PDB entry 5B6B | X-ray diffraction, 3.54 A resolution | chains A and J of the 4 polymer chains in the assembly

== Chain A ==
Molecule: MOB kinase activator 1B
From: Mus musculus
UniProtKB: Q8BPB0 (MOB1B_MOUSE); numbering as in UniProt (aligned over 1-216)
Chain sequence (218 residues; row label = number of the first residue in the row; numbers below 1 keep their minus sign (Gly-1 is residue -1)):
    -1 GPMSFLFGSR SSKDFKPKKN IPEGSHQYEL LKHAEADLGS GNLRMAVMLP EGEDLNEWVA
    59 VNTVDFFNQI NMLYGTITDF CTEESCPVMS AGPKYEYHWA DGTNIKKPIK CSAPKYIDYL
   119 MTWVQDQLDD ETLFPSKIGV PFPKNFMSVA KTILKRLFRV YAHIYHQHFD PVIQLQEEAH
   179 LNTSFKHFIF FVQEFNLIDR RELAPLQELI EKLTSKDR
Not modelled in the structure: -1 to 22, 34-39, 102-104, 214-216
Differences from the reference sequence: expression tag (-1 to 0); engineered mutation Asp12 (Thr in Q8BPB0), Asp35 (Thr in Q8BPB0)
UniProt features mapped onto this chain:
  - binding site (Zn(2+)): Cys79, Cys84, His161, His166
  - modified residue: Ser2 (N-acetylserine)
Metal / ion sites: Zn2+: Cys79, Cys84, His161, His166
What the authors report for this chain:
  - mutagenesis - T12D/T35D, T12D: increased binding to Serine/threonine-protein kinase LATS1 (chain J)

== Chain J ==
Molecule: Serine/threonine-protein kinase LATS1
From: Mus musculus
Notes: EC 2.7.11.1
UniProtKB: Q8BYR2 (LATS1_MOUSE); residue numbers follow UniProt; this construct covers 621-703
Chain sequence (85 residues; numbered 619 to 703; the number before each row is that of its first residue):
   619 GPKDEERRES RIQSYSPQAF KFFMEQHVEN VLKSHQQRLH RKKQLENEMM RVGLSQDAQD
   679 QMRKMLCQKE SNYIRLKRAK MDKSM
Not modelled in the structure: 619-629, 701-703
Differences from the reference sequence: expression tag (619-620)
UniProt features mapped onto this chain:
  - modified residue: Ser673 (Phosphoserine)

== How chain A and chain J interact ==
Pairs across the interface (63):
  His31(A) - Glu643(J)  salt bridge
  His31(A) - Glu647(J)
  Ala32(A) - Glu647(J)  hydrogen bond (backbone-side chain)
  Ala32(A) - Leu650(J)  hydrophobic
  Asn40(A) - Leu650(J)
  Leu41(A) - Leu650(J)  hydrophobic
  Met43(A) - His653(J)
  Ala44(A) - Val649(J)  hydrophobic
  Pro48(A) - Arg656(J)
  Glu49(A) - Lys660(J)
  Glu49(A) - Cys685(J)
  Gly50(A) - Cys685(J)
  Glu51(A) - Arg656(J)  salt bridge
  Glu51(A) - Ser689(J)  hydrogen bond
  Glu51(A) - Ile692(J)
  Glu55(A) - Ser689(J)
  Glu55(A) - Ile692(J)
  Glu55(A) - Arg693(J)  salt bridge
  Glu55(A) - Arg696(J)  salt bridge
  Ala58(A) - Arg696(J)
  Val59(A) - Ile692(J)
  Val59(A) - Lys695(J)
  Val59(A) - Arg696(J)
  Val62(A) - Arg696(J)
  Asp63(A) - Lys695(J)  salt bridge
  Gln67(A) - Phe638(J)
  Gln67(A) - Met642(J)
  Gln67(A) - His645(J)  hydrogen bond
  Met70(A) - Tyr633(J)  hydrophobic
  Met70(A) - Phe638(J)  hydrophobic
  Met70(A) - Phe641(J)  hydrophobic
  Leu71(A) - Phe638(J)  hydrophobic
  Tyr72(A) - Ile630(J)  hydrophobic
  Gly73(A) - Ser632(J)
  Gly73(A) - Tyr633(J)  hydrogen bond (backbone-backbone)
  Thr74(A) - Tyr633(J)
  Thr74(A) - Ser634(J)
  Thr74(A) - Pro635(J)
  Thr74(A) - Phe638(J)
  Thr76(A) - Ile630(J)
  Thr76(A) - Ser632(J)
  Pro112(A) - Ile630(J)
  Asp116(A) - Ile630(J)
  Phe132(A) - Arg696(J)
  Pro133(A) - Arg693(J)
  Pro133(A) - Arg696(J)  hydrogen bond (backbone-side chain)
  Lys135(A) - Arg693(J)  hydrogen bond (backbone-side chain)
  Ile136(A) - Gln686(J)
  Ile136(A) - Asn690(J)
  Ile136(A) - Arg693(J)  hydrogen bond (backbone-side chain)
  Val138(A) - Arg693(J)  hydrogen bond (backbone-side chain)
  Phe140(A) - Arg693(J)
  Leu173(A) - Pro635(J)  hydrophobic
  Leu173(A) - Lys639(J)  hydrogen bond (backbone-side chain)
  Gln174(A) - Lys639(J)
  Glu175(A) - Pro635(J)
  Glu175(A) - Phe638(J)
  His178(A) - Phe638(J)
  His178(A) - Lys639(J)
  His178(A) - Met642(J)
  His178(A) - Glu643(J)  salt bridge
  Thr181(A) - Val646(J)
  Ser182(A) - Met642(J)
Other interface residues (no listed pair), chain A (44 interface residues in all): Leu29, Glu33, Trp56, Asn66, Asn69, Ile115, Ser134, His185
Other interface residues (no listed pair), chain J (31 interface residues in all): Gln654, Glu688, Leu694, Ala697, Lys698

== In short ==
Chain A and chain J form an interface of 44 and 31 residues respectively; the contacts include 9 hydrogen
bonds and 6 salt bridges. Polar pairs include His31(A)-Glu643(J), Glu51(A)-Arg656(J) and Glu55(A)-Arg693(J).
From UniProt: 4 Zn2+-binding residues on chain A. From the paper: T12D/T35D and T12D of chain A increase
binding to Serine/threonine-protein kinase LATS1 (chain J).
Here chain A is MOB kinase activator 1B and chain J is Serine/threonine-protein kinase LATS1, both from Mus
musculus. Entry 5B6B (Complex of LATS1 and phosphomimetic MOB1b) was determined by X-ray diffraction together
with 5B5V from the same study.
